PDB entry 2AXE | X-ray diffraction, 1.80 A resolution | chain A

# Chain A
Name: Acetyl xylan esterase
Source organism: Penicillium purpurogenum
Notes: EC 3.1.1.6
Reference sequence: O59893 (O59893_PENPU); residues 1-207 here correspond to UniProt positions 28-234 (UniProt number = residue number + 27)
Chain sequence (207 residues; each row starts with the number of its first residue):
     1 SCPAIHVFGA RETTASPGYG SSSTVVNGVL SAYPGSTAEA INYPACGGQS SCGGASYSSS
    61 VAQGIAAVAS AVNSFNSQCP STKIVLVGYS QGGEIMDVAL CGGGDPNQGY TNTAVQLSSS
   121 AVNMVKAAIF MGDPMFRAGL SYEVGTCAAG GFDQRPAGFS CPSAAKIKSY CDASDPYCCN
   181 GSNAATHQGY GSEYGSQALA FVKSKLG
Sequence notes: modified residue (33, 177)
Modified positions: Tyr33 (3,5-diiodotyrosine; TYI); Tyr177 (3,5-diiodotyrosine; TYI)
Disulfide bonds: Cys2-Cys79, Cys46-Cys52, Cys101-Cys161, Cys147-Cys179, Cys171-Cys178
What the authors report for this chain:
  - conformationally variable residues (side-chain flip): Lys203
  - contacts within the chain: Val29-Tyr33 (hydrophobic contact), Ala32-Tyr33 (hydrophobic contact), Tyr177-His187, Tyr33-Leu199 (hydrophobic contact), Tyr33-Val202 (hydrophobic contact), Tyr33-Lys203 (hydrophobic contact), Tyr33-Leu206 (hydrophobic contact)
  - interface residues: Ser119
  - catalytic residues: Ser90, Asp175, His187
  - specificity-determining residues: Asp105 to Thr113, Asn183 to Glu193 (proposed by the authors, not directly observed)

# Overview
The paper reports catalytic residues Ser90, Asp175 and His187; the interface residue Ser119.
Chain A is Acetyl xylan esterase (Penicillium purpurogenum); the structure, Iodinated complex of acetyl xylan
esterase at 1.80 angstroms, was determined by X-ray diffraction, deposited together with 1BS9.
